PDB entry 5TGC | X-ray diffraction, 3.25 A resolution | chains A and C of the 3 polymer chains in the assembly

Chain A:
Molecule: Actin-related protein 7
From: Saccharomyces cerevisiae
Reference sequence: Q12406 (ARP7_YEAST); residues 1-477 here = UniProt positions 1-477
Chain sequence (490 residues; each row starts with the number of its first residue; numbering starts at 0):
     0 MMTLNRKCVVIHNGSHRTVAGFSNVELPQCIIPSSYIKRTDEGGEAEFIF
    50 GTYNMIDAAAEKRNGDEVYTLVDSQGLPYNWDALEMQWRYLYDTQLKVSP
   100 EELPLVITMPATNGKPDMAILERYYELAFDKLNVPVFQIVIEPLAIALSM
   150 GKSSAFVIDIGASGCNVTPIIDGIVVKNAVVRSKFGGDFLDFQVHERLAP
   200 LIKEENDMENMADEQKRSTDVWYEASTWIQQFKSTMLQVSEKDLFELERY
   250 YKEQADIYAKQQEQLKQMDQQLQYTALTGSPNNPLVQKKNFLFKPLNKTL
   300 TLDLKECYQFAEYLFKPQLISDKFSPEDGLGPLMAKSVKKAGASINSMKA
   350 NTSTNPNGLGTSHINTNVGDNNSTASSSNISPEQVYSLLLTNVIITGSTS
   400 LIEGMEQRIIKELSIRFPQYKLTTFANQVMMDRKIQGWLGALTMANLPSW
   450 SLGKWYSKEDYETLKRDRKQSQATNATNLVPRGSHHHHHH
Unresolved in the structure: 39-45, 203-213, 276-280, 346-378, 463-489
Construct notes: initiating methionine (0); expression tag (478-489)
Ligand contacts: ATP (adenosine-5'-triphosphate): His11, Gly13, Ser14, His15, Arg16, Glu141, Asp158, Ile159, Gly160, Ala161, Ser162, Asn165, Gly186, Asp187, Asp190, Gln229, Lys232, Ser233, Gly396, Ser397, Thr398, Leu400, Ile401, Lys433
Curated features (UniProtKB/Swiss-Prot):
  - mutagenesis: Ala19 (A19P: Impaired heterodimerization with ARP9. Temperature-sensitive phenotype. Moderate suppressor of Ty phenotype), Ser33 (S33F: Impaired heterodimerization with ARP9. Temperature-sensitive phenotype. Moderate suppressor of Ty phenotype), Gly396 (G396V: Temperature-sensitive phenotype. Moderate suppressor of Ty phenotype), Glu411 (E411K: Impaired heterodimerization with ARP9. Temperature-sensitive phenotype. Moderate suppressor of Ty phenotype)
What the authors report for this chain:
  - binding site for ATP: His11, Glu141, Asn165

Chain C:
Molecule: Regulator of Ty1 transposition protein 102
From: Saccharomyces cerevisiae
Reference sequence: P53330 (RT102_YEAST); residue numbers follow UniProt; this construct covers 1-157
Chain sequence (158 residues; numbered 0 to 157; the number before each row is that of its first residue; numbering starts at 0):
     0 SMDPQTLITKANKVSYYGNPTSKESWRYDWYQPSKVSSNVQQPQQQLGDM
    50 ENNLEKYPFRYKTWLRNQEDEKNLQRESCEDILDLKEFDRRILKKSLMTS
   100 HTKGDTSKATGAPSANQGDEALSVDDIRGAVGNSEAIPGLSAGVNNDNTK
   150 ESKDVKMN
Unresolved in the structure: 0, 36-53, 71-75, 91-157
Construct notes: expression tag (0)
Curated features (UniProtKB/Swiss-Prot):
  - modified residue (Phosphoserine): Ser77, Ser122

Interface between chain A and chain C:
Residue-residue contacts - 20 pairs, chain A then chain C:
  Leu3(A) with Tyr60(C), hydrogen bond (backbone-side chain)
  Asn4(A) with Tyr60(C); Thr62(C), hydrogen bond (backbone-side chain)
  Arg5(A) with Tyr60(C); Thr62(C)
  Glu100(A) with Trp29(C)
  Glu101(A) with Tyr27(C), hydrogen bond; Tyr60(C); Lys61(C), hydrogen bond (backbone-backbone)
  Leu102(A) with Lys61(C)
  Pro103(A) with Tyr60(C)
  Pro134(A) with Arg59(C)
  Val135(A) with Phe58(C), hydrophobic
  Trp449(A) with Pro32(C), hydrophobic; Tyr56(C); Phe58(C), hydrophobic; Tyr60(C), hydrophobic
  Ser450(A) with Val35(C), hydrogen bond (side chain-backbone); Tyr56(C)
  Ser456(A) with Pro57(C)
Also at the interface, not in a pair above, chain A (15 interface residues in all): Ser448, Trp454, Glu458

In short:
Chain A and chain C form an interface of 15 and 11 residues respectively; the contacts include 5 hydrogen
bonds. Polar pairs include Leu3(A)-Tyr60(C), Asn4(A)-Thr62(C) and Glu101(A)-Tyr27(C). Ligands of chain A: ATP.
From UniProt: 4 mutagenesis sites on chain A. From the paper: a binding site for ATP at His11(A), Glu141(A)
and Asn165(A).
Chain A is Actin-related protein 7 and chain C is Regulator of Ty1 transposition protein 102, both from
Saccharomyces cerevisiae; the structure, Structure of the hetero-trimer of Rtt102-Arp7/9 bound to ATP, was
determined by X-ray diffraction.
